6IFR - chains D and J of the 10 polymer chains in the assembly; structure by electron microscopy, 3.40 A resolution.

[Chain D]
Protein: Type III-A CRISPR-associated protein Csm2
Source organism: Streptococcus thermophilus ND03
UniProtKB: A0A2U2M049 (A0A2U2M049_STRTR); numbering as in UniProt (aligned over 1-126)
Sequence (126 residues; each row starts with the number of its first residue):
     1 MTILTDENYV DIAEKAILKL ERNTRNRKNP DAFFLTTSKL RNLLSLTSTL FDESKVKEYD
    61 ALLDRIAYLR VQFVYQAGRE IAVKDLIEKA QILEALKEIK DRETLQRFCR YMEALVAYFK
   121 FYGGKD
Disordered / not traced: 1-2, 124-126
From the paper describing this entry:
  - mutagenesis - K39A, R41A: decreased catalytic activity

[Chain J]
Molecule: type III-A CRISPR-Cas interference complex, NTR
Sequence (43 nucleotides; each row starts with the number of its first residue):
     1 GGUAGGAAUG GGUAAUUAUA GCGAGCUAGA AAGCGUUUCC GUC
Disordered / not traced: 1-6, 42-43

[How chain D and chain J interact]
Pairs across the interface (13; chain D residue first):
  Thr-36(D) / A14(J)  hydrogen bond to the phosphate
  Thr-37(D) / A15(J)  phosphate contact
  Thr-37(D) / U16(J)  phosphate contact
  Ser-38(D) / A15(J)  hydrogen bond to the base
  Lys-39(D) / U13(J)  salt bridge to the phosphate
  Lys-39(D) / A14(J)  phosphate contact
  Arg-41(D) / U17(J)  hydrogen bond to the sugar
  Tyr-75(D) / G12(J)  phosphate contact
  Arg-79(D) / G12(J)  salt bridge to the phosphate
  Glu-80(D) / G12(J)  phosphate contact
  Glu-80(D) / U13(J)  phosphate contact
  Lys-120(D) / U16(J)  salt bridge to the phosphate
  Lys-120(D) / U17(J)  salt bridge to the phosphate
Also at the interface, not in a pair above, chain J (7 interface residues in all): G11

[Overview]
9 residues of chain D and 7 residues of chain J are in contact, with 3 hydrogen bonds and 4 salt bridges.
Among the polar pairs are Ser-38(D)/A15(J), Arg-41(D)/U17(J) and Thr-36(D)/A14(J). From the paper: K39A and
R41A of chain D reduce catalytic activity.
Chain D is Type III-A CRISPR-associated protein Csm2 (Streptococcus thermophilus ND03) and chain J is type
III-A CRISPR-Cas interference complex, NTR; the structure, Type III-A Csm complex, Cryo-EM structure of
Csm-NTR, ATP bound, was determined by electron microscopy (same publication as 6IFK, 6IFL, 6IFN, 6IFU, 6IFY,
6IFZ and 6IG0).
